PDB entry 8CXH | electron microscopy, 3.20 A resolution | chains A and C of the 10 polymer chains in the assembly

# Chain A (and C)
Name: Ankyrin repeat family A protein 2, Envelope E protein
Organism: Zika virus
Notes: chain C of this document is another copy of the same molecule, construct and numbering; everything in this record applies to it too
UniProtKB: chimeric construct of Q9H9E1, A0A142DS37: residues -134 to 0 from Q9H9E1 (ANRA2_HUMAN) positions 1-135 (UniProt number = residue number + 135); residues 1-504 from A0A142DS37 positions 291-794 (UniProt number = residue number + 290)
Amino-acid sequence (639 residues; row label = number of the first residue in the row; numbers below 1 keep their minus sign (Met-134 is residue -134)):
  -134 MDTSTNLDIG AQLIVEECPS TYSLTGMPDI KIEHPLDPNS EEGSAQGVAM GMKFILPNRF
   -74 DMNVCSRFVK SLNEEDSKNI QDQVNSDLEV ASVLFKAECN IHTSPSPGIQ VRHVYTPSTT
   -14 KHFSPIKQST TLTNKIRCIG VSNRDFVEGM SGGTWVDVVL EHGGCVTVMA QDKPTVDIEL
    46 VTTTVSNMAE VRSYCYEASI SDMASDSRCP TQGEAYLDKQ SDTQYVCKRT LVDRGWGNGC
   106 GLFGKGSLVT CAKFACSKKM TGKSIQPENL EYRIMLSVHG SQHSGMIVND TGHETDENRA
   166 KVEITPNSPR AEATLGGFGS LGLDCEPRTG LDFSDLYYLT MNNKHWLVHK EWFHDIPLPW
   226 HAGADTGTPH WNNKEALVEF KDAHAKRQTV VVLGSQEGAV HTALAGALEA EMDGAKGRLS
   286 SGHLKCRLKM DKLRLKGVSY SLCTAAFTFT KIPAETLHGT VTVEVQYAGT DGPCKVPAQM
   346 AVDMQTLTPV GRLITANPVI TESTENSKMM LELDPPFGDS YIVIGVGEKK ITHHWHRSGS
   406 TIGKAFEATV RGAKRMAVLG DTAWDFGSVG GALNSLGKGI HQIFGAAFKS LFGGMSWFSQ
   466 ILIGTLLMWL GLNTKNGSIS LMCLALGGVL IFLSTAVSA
Disordered / not traced: -134 to 0, 151-160, 502-504 (chain C: -134 to 0, 502-504)
Disulfides: Cys3-Cys30, Cys60-Cys121, Cys74-Cys105, Cys92-Cys116, Cys190-Cys291, Cys308-Cys339

# Interface between chain A and chain C
Residue-residue contacts (28; chain A residue first):
  Ala54(A) with Gln77(C)
  Glu55(A) with Gly78(C)
  Val56(A) with Gln77(C); Gly78(C)
  Arg73(A) with Ala229(C)
  Thr76(A) with Ser129(C); Gln131(C)
  Gln77(A) with Ala54(C); Val56(C)
  Gly78(A) with Val56(C)
  Glu79(A) with Arg57(C), salt bridge; Ala227(C)
  Tyr81(A) with His226(C); Ala229(C); His235(C)
  Ser86(A) with Thr88(C), hydrogen bond (backbone-side chain)
  Thr88(A) with Ser86(C), hydrogen bond (side chain-backbone); Thr88(C)
  Ser129(A) with Thr76(C)
  Gln131(A) with Thr76(C)
  His226(A) with Tyr81(C)
  Ala227(A) with Arg73(C); Glu79(C)
  Gly228(A) with Arg73(C)
  Ala229(A) with Arg73(C); Tyr81(C)
  His235(A) with Tyr81(C); Ser86(C)
Also at the interface, not in a pair above, chain A (23 interface residues in all): Arg57, Gln85, Asp87, Trp225, Thr233
Also at the interface, not in a pair above, chain C (22 interface residues in all): Glu55, Gln85, Asp87, Trp225, Thr231

# In short
The interface between chain A and chain C involves 23 residues on one side and 22 on the other; the contacts
include 2 hydrogen bonds and 1 salt bridge. Polar contacts include Glu79(A)-Arg57(C) and Ser86(A)-Thr88(C).
Chain A and chain C are both Ankyrin repeat family A protein 2, Envelope E protein (Zika virus); the
structure, Structures of Zika Virus in Complex with Antibodies Targeting E Dimer Epitopes and Basis for
Neutralization ..., was determined by electron microscopy.
